5U7O - chains D and G of the 6 polymer chains in the assembly; structure by X-ray diffraction, 3.03 A resolution.

== Chain D ==
Molecule: 35O22 fab heavy chain
Organism: Homo sapiens
Notes: antibody fragment or engineered binder
Chain sequence (243 residues; row label = number of the first residue in the row; a row labelled like 72A-72H holds insertion residues (72A, then the next letters in order)):
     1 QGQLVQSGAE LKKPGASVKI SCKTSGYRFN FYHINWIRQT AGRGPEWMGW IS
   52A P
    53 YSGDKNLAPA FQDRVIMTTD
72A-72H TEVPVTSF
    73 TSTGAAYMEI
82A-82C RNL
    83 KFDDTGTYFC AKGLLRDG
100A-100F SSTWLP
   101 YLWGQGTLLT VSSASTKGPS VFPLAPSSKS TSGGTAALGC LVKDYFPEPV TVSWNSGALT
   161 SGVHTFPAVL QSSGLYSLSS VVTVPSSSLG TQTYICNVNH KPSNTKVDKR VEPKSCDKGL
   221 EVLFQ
Not modelled in the structure: 225
Disulfide bonds: Cys22-Cys92, Cys140-Cys196

== Chain G ==
Molecule: Envelope glycoprotein gp160
Organism: Human immunodeficiency virus 1
Reference sequence: Q2N0S5 (Q2N0S5_9HIV1); the construct lacks a stretch of the UniProt sequence and is renumbered around it, so the offset changes along the chain: 31-137 = UniProt 30-136; 146-185 = UniProt 137-176; 190-309 = UniProt 189-308; 312-321 = UniProt 309-318; 2 more segments
Chain sequence (481 residues; each row starts with the number of its first residue; note: 15 numbers in that range are skipped by the numbering (no residue carries them; nothing is unmodelled there); a row labelled like 185A-185L holds insertion residues (185A, then the next letters in order)):
    31 AENLWVTVYY GVPVWKDAET TLFCASDAKA YETEKHNVWA THACVPTDPN PQEIHLENVT
    91 EEFNMWKNNM VEQMHTDIIS LWDQSLKPCV KLTPLCVTLQ CTNVTNN
   146 ITDDMRGELK NCSFNMTTEL RDKKQKVYSL FYRLDVVQIN
185A-185L ENQGNRSNNSNK
   190 EYRLINCNTS AITQACPKVS FEPIPIHYCA PAGFAILKCK DKKFNGTGPC PSVSTVQCTH
   250 GIKPVVSTQL LLNGSLAEEE VMIRSENITN NAKNILVQFN TPVQINCTRP NNNTRKSIRI
   312 GPGQAFYATG
  321A D
   322 IIGDIRQAHC NVSKATWNET LGKVVKQLRK HFGNNTIIRF ANSSGGDLEV TTHSFNCGGE
   382 FFYCNTSGLF NSTWISN
   400 TSVQGSNSTG SNDSITLPCR IKQIINMWQR IGQAMYAPPI QGVIRCVSNI TGLILTRDGG
   460 STNSTTETFR PGGGDMRDNW RSELYKYKVV KIEPLGVAPT RCKRRVVGRR RRRR
Not modelled in the structure: 61, 146-150, 185A-185L, 400-410, 506-513
Sequence notes: engineered mutation Asn332 (Thr330 in Q2N0S5), Cys501 (Ala498 in Q2N0S5), Arg509 (Glu506 in Q2N0S5), Arg510 (Lys507 in Q2N0S5), Arg512 (Ala509 in Q2N0S5), Arg513 (Val510 in Q2N0S5)
Disulfide bonds: Cys54-Cys74, Cys119-Cys205, Cys126-Cys196, Cys131-Cys157, Cys218-Cys247, Cys228-Cys239, Cys296-Cys331, Cys378-Cys445, Cys385-Cys418
Covalently attached groups: glycan linked to Asn88, Asn332; N-acetylglucosamine (NAG) linked to Asn133, Asn137, Asn156, Asn160, Asn197, Asn234, Asn262, Asn276, Asn295, Asn301, Asn339, Asn355, Asn363, Asn386, Asn392, Asn448
Small-molecule neighbours: 83J (1-[4-(benzenecarbonyl)piperazin-1-yl]-2-[4-methoxy-7-(3-methyl-1H-1,2,4-triazol-1-yl)-1H-pyrrolo[2,3-c]pyridin-3-yl]ethane-1,2-dione): Ile108, Ile109, Trp112, Asp113, Leu116, Thr202, Val255, Glu370, Ser375, Phe376, Tyr384, Ile424, Asn425, Met426, Trp427, Gln432, Ala433, Met434, Met475
What the authors report for this chain:
  - binding site for 83J: Trp112, Asp113, Leu116, Thr202, Val255, Ser375, Ile424, Met426, Trp427, Gln432, Met434, Met475
  - conformationally variable residues (loop rearrangement, side-chain flip): Trp112, Ile423 to Tyr435, Met475
  - contacts within the chain: Trp112-Met434, Leu116-Met434, Ala204-Met434, Phe210-Met434, Phe382-Met434, Ile424-Met434

== Interface between chain D and chain G ==
Pairs across the interface - 13 pairs, chain D then chain G:
  Arg28(D) with Asn88(G), hydrogen bond (side chain-backbone); Thr90(G), hydrogen bond
  Phe31(D) with Asn88(G)
  Tyr53(D) with Glu87(G), hydrogen bond; Asn88(G)
  Val72E(D) with Pro238(G)
  Thr72F(D) with Thr90(G); Glu92(G); Pro238(G)
  Ser72G(D) with Thr90(G), hydrogen bond (side chain-backbone); Glu91(G); Glu92(G)
  Arg98(D) with Asn88(G)
Interface residues without a listed pair, chain D (8 interface residues in all): Pro72D
Interface residues without a listed pair, chain G (7 interface residues in all): Pro240

== Summary ==
Chain D and chain G form an interface of 8 and 7 residues respectively; the contacts include 4 hydrogen bonds.
Polar pairs include Arg28(D)-Asn88(G), Arg28(D)-Thr90(G) and Tyr53(D)-Glu87(G). Bound to chain G: compound
83J. The paper reports a binding site for 83J at Trp112(G), Asp113(G) and Leu116(G) among others;
conformational variability at Trp112(G), Ile423(G) and Met475(G).
Here chain D is 35O22 fab heavy chain (Homo sapiens) and chain G is Envelope glycoprotein gp160 (Human
immunodeficiency virus 1). Entry 5U7O (Crystal Structure of HIV-1 BG505 SOSIP.664 Prefusion Env Trimer Bound
to Small Molecule HIV-1 Entry Inhibitor ...) was determined by X-ray diffraction (same publication as 5U7M).
